9E7O - chains A and B; structure by X-ray diffraction, 1.93 A resolution.

[Chain A]
Name: Nanobody W2810
From: Vicugna pacos
Notes: antibody fragment or engineered binder
Sequence (127 residues; each row starts with the number of its first residue):
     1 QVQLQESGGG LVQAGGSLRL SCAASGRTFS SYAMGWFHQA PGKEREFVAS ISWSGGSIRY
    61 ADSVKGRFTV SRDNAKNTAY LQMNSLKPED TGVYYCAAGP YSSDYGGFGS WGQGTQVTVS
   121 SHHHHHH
Not modelled in the structure: 26-27, 120-127
Disulfides: Cys22-Cys96

[Chain B]
Name: Gametocyte surface protein P230
From: Plasmodium falciparum 3D7
UniProtKB: P68874 (P230_PLAF7); residues 2827-3111 here = UniProt positions 2827-3111
Sequence (288 residues; row label = number of the first residue in the row):
  2824 GASKKTIGKD ICKYDVTTKV ATCEIIDTID SSVLKEHHTV HYSITLSRWD KLIIKYPTNE
  2884 KTHFENFFVN PFNLKDKVLY NYNKPINIEH ILPGAITTDI YDTRTKIKQY ILRIPPYVHK
  2944 DIHFSLEFNN SLSLTKQNQN IIYGNVAKIF IHINQGYKEI HGCDFTGKYS HLFTYSKKPL
  3004 PNDDDICNVT IGNNTFSGFA CLSHFELKPN NCFSSVYDYN EANKVKKLFD LSTKVELDHI
  3064 KQNTSGYTLS YIIFNKESTK LKFSCTCSSN YSNYTIRITF DPNYIIPE
Not modelled in the structure: 2824-2828, 3111
Disulfides: Cys2835-Cys2846, Cys2986-Cys3010, Cys3024-Cys3090, Cys3035-Cys3088
Covalent attachments: N-acetylglucosamine (NAG) linked to Asn2952, Asn3096
Differences from the reference sequence: expression tag (2824-2826)
Ligand contacts: N-acetylglucosamine (NAG; 2-acetamido-2-deoxy-beta-D-glucopyranose): Asn3016, Lys3079, Glu3080, Ser3081, Pro3105

[Interface between chain A and chain B]
Contacting residue pairs - 29 pairs, chain A then chain B:
  Phe37(A) - Phe2895(B)  hydrophobic
  Glu44(A) - Lys2900(B)  salt bridge
  Phe47(A) - Phe2895(B)  hydrophobic
  Ser57(A) - Glu2888(B)
  Ser57(A) - Asn2889(B)  hydrogen bond
  Arg59(A) - Phe2891(B)
  Arg59(A) - Phe2895(B)
  Pro100(A) - Glu2883(B)
  Pro100(A) - Tyr2924(B)
  Tyr101(A) - Thr2881(B)
  Tyr101(A) - Asn2882(B)
  Tyr101(A) - Glu2883(B)
  Tyr101(A) - Tyr2924(B)  hydrophobic
  Tyr101(A) - Lys2931(B)  hydrogen bond
  Ser102(A) - Asn2882(B)  hydrogen bond
  Ser102(A) - Phe2895(B)
  Ser103(A) - Thr2881(B)
  Ser103(A) - Asn2882(B)  hydrogen bond (side chain-backbone)
  Ser103(A) - Phe2890(B)
  Ser103(A) - Phe2891(B)
  Ser103(A) - Val2892(B)  hydrogen bond (backbone-backbone)
  Ser103(A) - Phe2895(B)
  Asp104(A) - Tyr2879(B)  hydrogen bond
  Asp104(A) - Phe2895(B)
  Asp104(A) - Asp2922(B)
  Asp104(A) - Lys2931(B)  salt bridge
  Tyr105(A) - Phe2895(B)  hydrogen bond (backbone-backbone)
  Tyr105(A) - Asn2896(B)
  Phe108(A) - Phe2895(B)  hydrophobic
Other interface residues (no listed pair), chain A (13 interface residues in all): Ile58
Other interface residues (no listed pair), chain B (17 interface residues in all): Pro2880, Leu2955

[Overview]
The interface between chain A and chain B involves 13 residues on one side and 17 on the other, with 7
hydrogen bonds and 2 salt bridges. Polar pairs include Glu44(A)-Lys2900(B), Asp104(A)-Lys2931(B) and
Ser57(A)-Asn2889(B). Chain B binds N-acetylglucosamine. Covalently linked N-acetylglucosamine: at Asn2952(B)
and Asn3096(B).
Here chain A is Nanobody W2810 (Vicugna pacos) and chain B is Gametocyte surface protein P230 (Plasmodium
falciparum 3D7). Entry 9E7O (Pfs230 D13D14 in complex with nanobody W2810) was determined by X-ray diffraction
together with 9E7N, 9E7P, 9MVT and 9MVV from the same study.
